4S3N - chains A and C of the 3 polymer chains in the assembly; structure by X-ray diffraction, 2.00 A resolution.

== Chain A ==
Name: 2'-5'-oligoadenylate synthase 3
Organism: Homo sapiens
Notes: EC 2.7.7.84; fragment: Domain 1
UniProtKB: Q9Y6K5 (OAS3_HUMAN); numbering as in UniProt (aligned over 1-371)
Chain sequence (373 residues; each row starts with the number of its first residue; numbers below 1 keep their minus sign (Gly-1 is residue -1)):
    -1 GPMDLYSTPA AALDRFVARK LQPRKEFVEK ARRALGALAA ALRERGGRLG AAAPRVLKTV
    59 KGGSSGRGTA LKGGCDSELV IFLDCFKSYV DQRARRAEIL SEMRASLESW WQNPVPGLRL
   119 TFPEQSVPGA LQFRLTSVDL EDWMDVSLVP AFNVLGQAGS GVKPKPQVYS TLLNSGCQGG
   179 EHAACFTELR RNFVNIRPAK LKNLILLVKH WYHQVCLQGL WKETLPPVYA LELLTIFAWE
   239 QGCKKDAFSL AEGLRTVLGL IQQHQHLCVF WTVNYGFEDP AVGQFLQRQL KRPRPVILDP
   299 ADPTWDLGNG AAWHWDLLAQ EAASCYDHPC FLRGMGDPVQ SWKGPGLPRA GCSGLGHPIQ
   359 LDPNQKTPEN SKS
Disordered / not traced: -1 to 0, 44-51, 156-159, 217-220, 360-371
Differences from the reference sequence: expression tag (-1 to 0); variant Lys18 (Arg in Q9Y6K5)
Curated features (UniProtKB/Swiss-Prot):
  - region: Glu186 to Lys200 (Interaction with dsRNA)
  - site (Interaction with dsRNA): Gln155, Asp244
  - modified residue: Met1 (N-acetylmethionine), Thr365 (Phosphothreonine)
  - natural variant: Lys18 (R18K: this construct carries the variant)
  - mutagenesis: Arg30 (R30A: Impaired dsRNA binding), Arg41 (R41A: Impaired dsRNA binding), Glu76 (E76D: No effect on catalytic activity; when associated with D-145), Ser145 (S145D: No effect on catalytic activity. No effect on catalytic activity; when associated with D-76)
From the paper describing this entry:
  - binding site for the 19-nt RNA strand: Arg41
  - binding site for the 19-nt RNA strand (chain C): Arg30

== Chain C ==
Molecule: 19-nt RNA strand
Sequence (19 nucleotides; each row starts with the number of its first residue):
     1 UUCAUAAAGG UCAAAAGCC

== How chain A and chain C interact ==
Pairs across the interface - 24 pairs, chain A then chain C:
  Asp12(A) with A16(C), phosphate contact; G17(C), phosphate contact
  Arg13(A) with G17(C), sugar contact; C18(C), salt bridge to the phosphate
  Ala16(A) with A16(C), sugar contact
  Arg30(A) with A6(C), phosphate contact; A7(C), salt bridge to the phosphate
  Arg41(A) with U5(C), hydrogen bond to the base
  Lys56(A) with C3(C), sugar contact; A4(C), sugar contact
  Thr57(A) with A4(C), hydrogen bond to the sugar; U5(C), sugar contact
  Val58(A) with A4(C), phosphate contact
  Lys59(A) with U5(C), phosphate contact; A6(C), phosphate contact
  Gln155(A) with U2(C), hydrogen bond to the sugar; C3(C), sugar contact
  Glu186(A) with A4(C), sugar contact
  Lys198(A) with A15(C), phosphate contact; A16(C), salt bridge to the phosphate
  Asn201(A) with A15(C), sugar contact
  Asp244(A) with A14(C), hydrogen bond to the sugar; A15(C), sugar contact
  Ala245(A) with A15(C), phosphate contact
Interface residues without a listed pair, chain A (19 interface residues in all): Gly34, Ala37, Arg189, Ala197

== Overview ==
19 residues of chain A and 11 residues of chain C are in contact; the contacts include 4 hydrogen bonds and 3
salt bridges. Polar contacts include Arg41(A)-U5(C), Thr57(A)-A4(C) and Gln155(A)-U2(C). From the paper: a
binding site for the 19-nt RNA strand at Arg41(A); a binding site for the 19-nt RNA strand (chain C) at
Arg30(A).
Chain A is 2'-5'-oligoadenylate synthase 3 (Homo sapiens) and chain C is a 19-nt RNA strand; the structure,
Crystal structure of human OAS3 domain I in complex with dsRNA, was determined by X-ray diffraction.
